PDB entry 6JDQ | X-ray diffraction, 2.95 A resolution | chains A and B

== Chain A ==
Molecule: CRISPR-associated endonuclease Cas9
From: Neisseria meningitidis serogroup C (strain 8013)
Notes: EC 3.1.-.-
Reference sequence: C9X1G5 (CAS9_NEIM8); numbering as in UniProt (aligned over 1-1082)
Amino-acid sequence (1092 residues; numbered 1 to 1092; the number before each row is that of its first residue):
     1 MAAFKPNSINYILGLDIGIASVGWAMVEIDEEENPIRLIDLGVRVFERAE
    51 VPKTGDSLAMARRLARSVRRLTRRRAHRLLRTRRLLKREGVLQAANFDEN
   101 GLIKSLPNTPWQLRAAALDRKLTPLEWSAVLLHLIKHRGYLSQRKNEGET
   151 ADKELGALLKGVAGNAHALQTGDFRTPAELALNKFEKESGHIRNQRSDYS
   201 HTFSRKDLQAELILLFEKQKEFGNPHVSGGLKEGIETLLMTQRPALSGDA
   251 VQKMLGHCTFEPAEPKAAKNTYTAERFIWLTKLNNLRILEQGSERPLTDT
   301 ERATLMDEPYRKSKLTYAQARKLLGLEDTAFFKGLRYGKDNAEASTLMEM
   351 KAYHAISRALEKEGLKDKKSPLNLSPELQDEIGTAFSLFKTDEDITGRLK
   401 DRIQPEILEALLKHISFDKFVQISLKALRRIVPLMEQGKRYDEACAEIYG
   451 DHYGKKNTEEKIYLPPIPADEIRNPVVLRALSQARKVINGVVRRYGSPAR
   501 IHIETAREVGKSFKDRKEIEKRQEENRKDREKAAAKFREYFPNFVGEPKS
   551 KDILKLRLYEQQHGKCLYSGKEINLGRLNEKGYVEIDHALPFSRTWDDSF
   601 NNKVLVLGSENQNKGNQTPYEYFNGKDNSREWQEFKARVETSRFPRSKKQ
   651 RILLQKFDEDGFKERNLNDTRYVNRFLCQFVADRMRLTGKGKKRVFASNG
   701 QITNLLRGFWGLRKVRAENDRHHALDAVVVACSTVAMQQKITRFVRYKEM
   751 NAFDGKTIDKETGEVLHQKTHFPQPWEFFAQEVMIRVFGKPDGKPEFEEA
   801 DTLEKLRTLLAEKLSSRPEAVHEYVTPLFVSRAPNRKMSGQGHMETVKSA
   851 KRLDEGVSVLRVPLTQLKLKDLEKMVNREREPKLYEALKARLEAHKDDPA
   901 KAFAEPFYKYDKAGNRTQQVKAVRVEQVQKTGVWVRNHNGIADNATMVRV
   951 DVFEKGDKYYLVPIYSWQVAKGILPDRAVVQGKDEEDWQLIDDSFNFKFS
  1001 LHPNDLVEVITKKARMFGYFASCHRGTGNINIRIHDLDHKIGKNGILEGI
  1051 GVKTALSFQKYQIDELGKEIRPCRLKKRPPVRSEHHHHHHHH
Not modelled in the structure: 1-7, 144-145, 453-457, 1084-1092
Construct notes: expression tag (1083-1092)
UniProt features mapped onto this chain:
  - active site: Asp16 (For RuvC-like nuclease domain), His588 (Proton acceptor for HNH nuclease domain)
  - binding site (Mg(2+)): Asp16, Glu504, Glu508, His723
  - mutagenesis: Asp16 (D16A: Does not restore CRISPR interference during plasmid transformation to deletion mutant), His588 (H588A: Does not restore CRISPR interference during plasmid transformation to deletion mutant)
Reported in the primary citation:
  - binding site for sgRNA (chain B): Arg62, Asn108, Met838, Gly840, Gly842, Arg880, Lys909, Arg949, Pro1080
  - mutagenesis - K909A, H1024A: abolished catalytic activity
  - mutagenesis - K909A: decreased expression
  - mutagenesis - R880A, Q981A, T1027A, N1029A: decreased catalytic activity
  - mutagenesis - S593Q/W596R, S593Q/W596K: increased catalytic activity
  - catalytic residues: His588 (citing earlier work)

== Chain B ==
Molecule: sgRNA
Sequence (135 nucleotides; numbered 1 to 135; the number before each row is that of its first residue):
     1 GGUCACUCUGCUAUUUAACUUUACGUUGUAGCUCCCUUUCUCGAAAGAGA
    51 ACCGUUGCUACAAUAAGGCCGUCUGAAAAGAUGUGCCGCAACGCUCUGCC
   101 CCUUAAAGCUCCUGCUUUAAGGGGCAUCGUUUAUC
Not modelled in the structure: 1-14, 112-113, 134-135

== Chain A / chain B interface ==
Pairs across the interface (194; chain A residue first):
  Ser57(A) with A17(B), hydrogen bond to the phosphate
  Leu58(A) with A90(B), sugar contact; A91(B), phosphate contact
  Ala59(A) with A18(B), phosphate contact; A90(B), sugar contact
  Arg62(A) with G88(B), salt bridge to the phosphate; C89(B), salt bridge to the phosphate; A90(B), hydrogen bond to the base; U132(B), hydrogen bond to the base
  Arg63(A) with A18(B), salt bridge to the phosphate; C19(B), phosphate contact
  Ala65(A) with C89(B), base contact
  Arg66(A) with A18(B), salt bridge to the phosphate; C19(B), salt bridge to the phosphate; G88(B), salt bridge to the phosphate; A133(B), base contact
  Val68(A) with A65(B), phosphate contact
  Arg69(A) with A65(B), phosphate contact; G88(B), salt bridge to the phosphate; C89(B), salt bridge to the phosphate
  Arg70(A) with C19(B), salt bridge to the phosphate; U20(B), salt bridge to the phosphate; C87(B), salt bridge to the phosphate; A133(B), base contact
  Leu71(A) with U21(B), sugar contact; U22(B), phosphate contact
  Thr72(A) with A65(B), phosphate contact
  Arg73(A) with C86(B), salt bridge to the phosphate; C87(B), salt bridge to the phosphate
  Arg74(A) with U20(B), phosphate contact; U21(B), salt bridge to the phosphate; G85(B), salt bridge to the phosphate; C86(B), salt bridge to the phosphate
  Arg75(A) with A23(B), salt bridge to the phosphate
  His77(A) with G83(B), hydrogen bond to the sugar; G85(B), base contact
  Arg78(A) with U22(B), salt bridge to the phosphate
  Leu79(A) with A62(B), phosphate contact
  Arg81(A) with G83(B), phosphate contact; U84(B), salt bridge to the phosphate
  Arg83(A) with A62(B), salt bridge to the phosphate
  Arg84(A) with U82(B), salt bridge to the phosphate; G83(B), salt bridge to the phosphate
  Arg88(A) with U82(B), salt bridge to the phosphate
  Leu102(A) with C61(B), sugar contact; A62(B), sugar contact
  Pro107(A) with A60(B), sugar contact
  Asn108(A) with G31(B), base contact; U59(B), hydrogen bond to the base; A60(B), sugar contact
  Pro110(A) with A60(B), sugar contact
  Trp111(A) with U59(B), hydrogen bond to the phosphate; A60(B), hydrogen bond to the phosphate
  His133(A) with A60(B), salt bridge to the phosphate; C61(B), phosphate contact
  Lys136(A) with C61(B), phosphate contact; A62(B), salt bridge to the phosphate
  His137(A) with A23(B), phosphate contact; C61(B), salt bridge to the phosphate
  Arg138(A) with U21(B), hydrogen bond to the phosphate; U22(B), salt bridge to the phosphate; A23(B), phosphate contact
  Gly139(A) with U22(B), sugar contact; A23(B), phosphate contact
  Tyr140(A) with U22(B), sugar contact
  Gln143(A) with U20(B), base contact
  Gly190(A) with C58(B), sugar contact
  His191(A) with C58(B), phosphate contact; U59(B), phosphate contact
  Ile192(A) with C58(B), phosphate contact; U59(B), hydrogen bond to the phosphate
  Arg193(A) with C24(B), salt bridge to the phosphate; U59(B), hydrogen bond to the phosphate; A60(B), salt bridge to the phosphate
  Asn194(A) with A23(B), phosphate contact; C24(B), hydrogen bond to the phosphate
  Gln195(A) with C58(B), hydrogen bond to the phosphate
  Arg196(A) with C24(B), hydrogen bond to the sugar; G25(B), phosphate contact
  Tyr199(A) with A23(B), sugar contact
  Arg205(A) with U21(B), hydrogen bond to the sugar; U22(B), sugar contact
  Thr241(A) with U84(B), base contact
  Gln242(A) with U20(B), hydrogen bond to the sugar; U21(B), phosphate contact
  Arg243(A) with U20(B), hydrogen bond to the sugar; U21(B), hydrogen bond to the phosphate; U84(B), base contact; G85(B), salt bridge to the phosphate; C86(B), salt bridge to the phosphate
  Leu246(A) with A18(B), base contact; C19(B), sugar contact
  Met254(A) with A18(B), base contact
  Pro466(A) with G93(B), phosphate contact; C94(B), phosphate contact
  Arg473(A) with U15(B), hydrogen bond to the sugar; U16(B), sugar contact
  Pro475(A) with A17(B), phosphate contact
  Arg479(A) with A91(B), salt bridge to the phosphate; C92(B), salt bridge to the phosphate
  Ser482(A) with C92(B), phosphate contact; G93(B), phosphate contact
  Arg485(A) with G93(B), salt bridge to the phosphate; C94(B), salt bridge to the phosphate
  Lys486(A) with C125(B), salt bridge to the phosphate
  Arg493(A) with G123(B), hydrogen bond to the phosphate; G124(B), salt bridge to the phosphate
  Pro834(A) with C125(B), sugar contact
  Asn835(A) with A126(B), phosphate contact
  Arg836(A) with C125(B), hydrogen bond to the sugar; A126(B), hydrogen bond to the phosphate
  Lys837(A) with A90(B), phosphate contact; A91(B), salt bridge to the phosphate; U127(B), phosphate contact
  Met838(A) with U127(B), hydrogen bond to the phosphate
  Ser839(A) with A90(B), phosphate contact
  Gly840(A) with A65(B), hydrogen bond to the base; C89(B), sugar contact
  Gln841(A) with A65(B), base contact; C89(B), base contact
  Gly842(A) with A65(B), hydrogen bond to the base; A66(B), base contact
  His843(A) with A65(B), hydrogen bond to the sugar; A66(B), sugar contact
  Val847(A) with U26(B), hydrogen bond to the sugar; U27(B), sugar contact
  Lys848(A) with U27(B), sugar contact
  Ser849(A) with U27(B), phosphate contact; G28(B), hydrogen bond to the phosphate
  Lys851(A) with G28(B), phosphate contact; U29(B), salt bridge to the phosphate
  Leu860(A) with U26(B), phosphate contact; U27(B), phosphate contact
  Arg861(A) with U26(B), salt bridge to the phosphate; U27(B), hydrogen bond to the phosphate; G57(B), salt bridge to the phosphate
  Val876(A) with G54(B), phosphate contact; U55(B), phosphate contact
  Asn877(A) with G54(B), hydrogen bond to the sugar; U55(B), sugar contact
  Arg880(A) with C36(B), hydrogen bond to the base; U37(B), base contact; C53(B), hydrogen bond to the base; G54(B), hydrogen bond to the base
  Glu881(A) with C35(B), base contact; G54(B), hydrogen bond to the base
  Lys909(A) with C34(B), hydrogen bond to the base; U56(B), hydrogen bond to the sugar
  Tyr910(A) with C35(B), sugar contact
  Asp911(A) with C35(B), phosphate contact
  Lys912(A) with C36(B), phosphate contact
  Thr917(A) with C34(B), hydrogen bond to the sugar
  Gln918(A) with C34(B), sugar contact; U56(B), sugar contact; G57(B), sugar contact
  Gln919(A) with U56(B), hydrogen bond to the sugar; G57(B), sugar contact
  Val920(A) with U56(B), sugar contact
  Lys921(A) with G57(B), hydrogen bond to the phosphate; C58(B), salt bridge to the phosphate
  Ala922(A) with U56(B), phosphate contact; G57(B), hydrogen bond to the phosphate
  Val923(A) with U56(B), phosphate contact
  Arg924(A) with G28(B), salt bridge to the phosphate; U55(B), phosphate contact; U56(B), salt bridge to the phosphate
  Val933(A) with A66(B), sugar contact
  Trp934(A) with A66(B), sugar contact
  Arg936(A) with A63(B), sugar contact; U64(B), hydrogen bond to the sugar; A65(B), hydrogen bond to the sugar
  Asn937(A) with A63(B), sugar contact
  Asn939(A) with U27(B), hydrogen bond to the sugar; G28(B), hydrogen bond to the sugar
  Gly940(A) with U27(B), sugar contact
  Arg949(A) with U127(B), hydrogen bond to the base
  Ser966(A) with A66(B), base contact
  Trp967(A) with A66(B), base contact
  Ala970(A) with A66(B), base contact; G67(B), hydrogen bond to the sugar
  Lys971(A) with G67(B), salt bridge to the phosphate; G68(B), phosphate contact
  Gln1062(A) with C101(B), sugar contact
  Arg1071(A) with C101(B), phosphate contact; C102(B), salt bridge to the phosphate
  Cys1073(A) with C101(B), phosphate contact
  Arg1074(A) with C101(B), hydrogen bond to the phosphate
  Lys1076(A) with C100(B), phosphate contact
  Pro1079(A) with U127(B), base contact
  Pro1080(A) with U127(B), hydrogen bond to the base
  Val1081(A) with U127(B), base contact
  Arg1082(A) with G68(B), salt bridge to the phosphate; U127(B), base contact
  Ser1083(A) with U127(B), base contact
Other interface residues (no listed pair), chain A (124 interface residues in all): Arg44, Lys87, Leu106, Leu132, Leu158, Ser197, Asp198, Thr202, Pro244, Tyr463, Leu478, Val859, Val935, Glu1065, Leu1075
Other interface residues (no listed pair), chain B (63 interface residues in all): A30, U33, A81, C128

== Summary ==
124 residues of chain A face 63 of chain B across their interface; the contacts include 47 hydrogen bonds and
47 salt bridges. Polar contacts include Arg62(A)-A90(B), Arg62(A)-U132(B) and Asn108(A)-U59(B). The paper
reports the catalytic residue His588(A); R880A, Q981A and T1027A of chain A, among others, reduce catalytic
activity; 8 substitutions were tested in all.
Chain A is CRISPR-associated endonuclease Cas9 (Neisseria meningitidis serogroup C (strain 8013)) and chain B
is sgRNA; the structure, Crystal structure of Nme1Cas9 in complex with sgRNA, was determined by X-ray
diffraction together with 6JDV, 6JE3, 6JE4, 6JE9, 6JFU, 6KC7 and 6KC8 from the same study.
